9G0C - chains A and B; structure by X-ray diffraction, 1.80 A resolution.

== Chain A ==
Name: [F-actin]-monooxygenase MICAL1
Source organism: Homo sapiens
Notes: EC 1.14.13.225, 1.6.3.1
Reference sequence: Q8TDZ2 (MICA1_HUMAN); numbering as in UniProt (aligned over 918-1067)
Chain sequence (153 residues; numbered 915 to 1067; the number before each row is that of its first residue):
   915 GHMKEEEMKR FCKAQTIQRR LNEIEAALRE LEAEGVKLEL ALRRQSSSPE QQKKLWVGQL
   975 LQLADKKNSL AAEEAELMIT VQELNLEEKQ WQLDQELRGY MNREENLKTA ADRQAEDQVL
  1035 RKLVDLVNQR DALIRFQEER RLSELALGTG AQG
Unresolved in the structure: 915-916, 1061-1067
Differences from the reference sequence: expression tag (915-917); engineered mutation Ala978 (Val in Q8TDZ2), Ala985 (Val in Q8TDZ2)
UniProt features mapped onto this chain:
  - modified residue: Ser1057 (Phosphoserine)
Reported in the primary citation:
  - mutagenesis - K918A/E921A (2-fold), E939A (5-fold): decreased binding to MO-CH-LIM
  - mutagenesis - V978A/V985A, L1047A/F1050A: abolished binding to MO-CH-LIM
  - mutagenesis - S960D: unchanged binding to MO-CH-LIM
  - mutagenesis - S960D: unchanged binding to Rab8
  - mutagenesis - S960D: unchanged binding to Rab10
  - mutagenesis - S960D: unchanged binding to Rab15
  - post-translational modification sites: Ser960 (citing earlier work)

== Chain B ==
Name: Ras-related protein Rab-10
Source organism: Homo sapiens
Reference sequence: P61026 (RAB10_HUMAN); residues 1-175 here = UniProt positions 1-175
Chain sequence (177 residues; numbered -1 to 175; the number before each row is that of its first residue; numbers below 1 keep their minus sign (Gly-1 is residue -1)):
    -1 GHMAKKTYDL LFKLLLIGDS GVGKTCVLFR FSDDAFNTTF ISTIGIDFKI KTVELQGKKI
    59 KLQIWDTAGQ ERFHTITTSY YRGAMGIMLV YDITNGKSFE NISKWLRNID EHANEDVERM
   119 LLGNKCDMDD KRVVPKGKGE QIAREHGIRF FETSAKANIN IEKAFLTLAE DILRKTP
Unresolved in the structure: -1 to 4
Differences from the reference sequence: expression tag (-1 to 0)
Metal / ion sites: Mg2+: Thr23, Thr41 (together with GMP-PNP)
Residues lining bound ligands: GMP-PNP (GNP; phosphoaminophosphonic acid-guanylate ester): Asp17, Ser18, Gly19, Val20, Gly21, Lys22, Thr23, Cys24, Phe34, Asn35, Thr36, Thr37, Phe38, Ile39, Ser40, Thr41, Thr65, Ala66, Gly67, Gln68, Asn122, Lys123, Asp125, Met126, Ser152, Ala153, Lys154
UniProt features mapped onto this chain:
  - motif: Asp32 to Phe46 (Switch 1), Asp64 to Gly81 (Switch 2)
  - binding site (GTP): Ser18, Gly19, Val20, Gly21, Lys22, Thr23, Cys24, Asn35, Thr36, Ser40, Thr41, Gly67, Asn122, Lys123, Asp125, Met126, Ser152, Ala153, Lys154
  - binding site (Mg(2+)): Thr23, Thr41, Asp64
  - modified residue: Thr73 (Phosphothreonine), Lys102 (N6-acetyllysine)
  - cross-link (Glycyl lysine isopeptide (Lys-Gly)): Lys102 (interchain with G-Cter in ubiquitin), Lys136 (interchain with G-Cter in ubiquitin), Lys154 (interchain with G-Cter in ubiquitin)
  - mutagenesis: Thr23 (T23N: Probable dominant negative mutant locked in the inactive GDP-bound form; alters the basolateral recycling pathway in epithelial cells and endoplasmic reticulum membrane morphology ...), Gln68 (Q68L: Probable constitutively active mutant unable to hydrolyze GTP; accumulates at the base of the primary cilium and alters the basolateral recycling pathway in epithelial cells ...), Thr73 (T73A: Loss of phosphorylation. No effect on GDI1 and GDI2 binding. Increases localization to the cytosol ...)

== Chain A / chain B interface ==
Contacting residue pairs (32):
  Glu990(A) - Thr5(B)
  Gln1004(A) - Asp45(B)  hydrogen bond
  Leu1011(A) - Ile42(B)  hydrophobic
  Arg1012(A) - Ile39(B)
  Arg1012(A) - Ser40(B)  hydrogen bond (side chain-backbone)
  Arg1012(A) - Ile42(B)
  Met1015(A) - Ile42(B)  hydrophobic
  Met1015(A) - Phe71(B)  hydrophobic
  Leu1034(A) - Ile42(B)  hydrophobic
  Leu1034(A) - Phe71(B)  hydrophobic
  Leu1034(A) - Ile74(B)  hydrophobic
  Leu1037(A) - Ile42(B)  hydrophobic
  Val1038(A) - Tyr78(B)
  Val1041(A) - Ile44(B)
  Val1041(A) - Phe46(B)
  Val1041(A) - Trp63(B)  hydrophobic
  Asn1042(A) - Tyr78(B)  hydrogen bond
  Arg1044(A) - Asp45(B)  salt bridge
  Arg1044(A) - Phe46(B)  hydrogen bond (side chain-backbone)
  Asp1045(A) - Phe46(B)
  Asp1045(A) - Gln61(B)  hydrogen bond
  Asp1045(A) - Trp63(B)
  Ile1048(A) - Phe46(B)  hydrophobic
  Ile1048(A) - Ile48(B)  hydrophobic
  Ile1048(A) - Lys59(B)
  Ile1048(A) - Gln61(B)
  Gln1051(A) - Tyr6(B)
  Gln1051(A) - Lys59(B)
  Glu1052(A) - Tyr6(B)  hydrogen bond
  Glu1052(A) - Leu9(B)
  Arg1055(A) - Tyr6(B)
  Arg1055(A) - Asp7(B)  hydrogen bond (side chain-backbone)
Also at the interface, not in a pair above, chain A (19 interface residues in all): Met917, Asp1008, Arg1049
Also at the interface, not in a pair above, chain B (18 interface residues in all): Lys11
Interface features reported in the paper:
  - residue pairs: Val1041(A)-Trp63(B), Val1041(A)-Phe46(B), Val1041(A)-Ile44(B)

== Overview ==
The interface between chain A and chain B involves 19 residues on one side and 18 on the other, with 7
hydrogen bonds and 1 salt bridge. Polar pairs include Arg1044(A)-Asp45(B), Gln1004(A)-Asp45(B) and
Arg1012(A)-Ser40(B). The paper describes contacts between Val1041(A) and Trp63(B), Val1041(A) and Phe46(B) and
Val1041(A) and Ile44(B). The paper reports that K918A/E921A and E939A of chain A reduce binding to MO-CH-LIM;
a modification site at Ser960(A); 5 substitutions were tested in all.
Here chain A is [F-actin]-monooxygenase MICAL1 and chain B is Ras-related protein Rab-10, both from Homo
sapiens. Entry 9G0C (Structure of human Mical1 bMERB_V978A_V985A domain:Rab10 complex) was determined by X-ray
diffraction (same publication as 9G0D).
